Entry 8QZM (electron microscopy, 3.10 A resolution); this record covers chains E and I of the 11 polymer chains in the assembly.

Chain E:
Name: Histone H3 (Fragment)
From: Homo sapiens
Reference sequence: A0A7K7T3V7 (A0A7K7T3V7_9TYRA); residues 1-135 here correspond to UniProt positions 2-136 (UniProt number = residue number + 1)
Chain sequence (135 residues; row label = number of the first residue in the row):
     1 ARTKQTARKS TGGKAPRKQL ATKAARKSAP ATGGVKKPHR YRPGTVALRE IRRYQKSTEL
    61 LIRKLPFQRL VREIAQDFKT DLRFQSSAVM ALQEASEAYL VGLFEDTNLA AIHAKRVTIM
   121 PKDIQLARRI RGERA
Unresolved in the structure: 1-38
Construct notes: conflict Ala110 (Cys111 in A0A7K7T3V7)

Chain I:
Molecule: 195-nt DNA strand
Sequence (195 nucleotides; row label = number of the first residue in the row; numbers below 1 keep their minus sign (DG-122 is residue -122)):
  -122 GGTGGGCGCG CGAACTGGGG GATTACGCCT CTAATTAGGG CGTATGGTGA CAGGATGTAT
   -62 ATATCTGACA CGTGCCTGGA GACTAGGGAG TAATCCCCTT GGCGGTTAAA ACGCGGGGGA
    -2 CAGCGCGTAC GTGCGTTTAA GCGGTGCTAG AGCTGTCTAC GACCAATTGA GCGGCCTCGG
    58 CACCGGGATT CTCCA
Unresolved in the structure: -122 to -73

Chain E / chain I interface:
Pairs across the interface - 26 pairs, chain E then chain I:
  His39(E) with DG-69(I), base contact
  Arg40(E) with DG8(I), base contact; DT9(I), hydrogen bond to the base; DG10(I), sugar contact
  Tyr41(E) with DT-67(I), phosphate contact; DG-66(I), phosphate contact; DT9(I), sugar contact; DG10(I), phosphate contact
  Pro43(E) with DG8(I), phosphate contact; DT9(I), phosphate contact
  Gly44(E) with DG8(I), phosphate contact; DT9(I), hydrogen bond to the phosphate
  Thr45(E) with DT9(I), phosphate contact
  Val46(E) with DT9(I), hydrogen bond to the phosphate; DG10(I), phosphate contact
  Ala47(E) with DT9(I), hydrogen bond to the phosphate
  Arg49(E) with DG-66(I), phosphate contact; DT-65(I), phosphate contact
  Arg53(E) with DT-65(I), salt bridge to the phosphate
  Arg63(E) with DG18(I), salt bridge to the phosphate
  Lys64(E) with DG18(I), hydrogen bond to the phosphate
  Leu65(E) with DA17(I), phosphate contact; DG18(I), hydrogen bond to the phosphate
  Pro66(E) with DA17(I), phosphate contact
  Arg69(E) with DA17(I), salt bridge to the phosphate
  Arg83(E) with DA26(I), sugar contact
Also at the interface, not in a pair above, chain E (19 interface residues in all): Arg42, Lys56, Lys115
Also at the interface, not in a pair above, chain I (14 interface residues in all): DA-68, DA-64, DA-1, DG27

In short:
The interface between chain E and chain I involves 19 residues on one side and 14 on the other; the contacts
include 6 hydrogen bonds and 3 salt bridges. Polar contacts include Arg40(E)-DT9(I), Gly44(E)-DT9(I) and
Val46(E)-DT9(I).
Chain E is Histone H3 (Fragment) (Homo sapiens) and chain I is a 195-nt DNA strand; the structure, Structure
of DNMT3A1 UDR region bound to H2AK119ub nucleosome, was determined by electron microscopy.
